PDB entry 8EL4 | X-ray diffraction, 1.73 A resolution | chains B and C of the 6 polymer chains in the assembly

== Chain B ==
Protein: Phycoerythrin550 beta subunit
From: Hemiselmis andersenii
UniProtKB: U5T8W0 (U5T8W0_HEMAN); numbering as in UniProt (aligned over 1-177)
Amino-acid sequence (177 residues; numbered 1 to 177; the number before each row is that of its first residue):
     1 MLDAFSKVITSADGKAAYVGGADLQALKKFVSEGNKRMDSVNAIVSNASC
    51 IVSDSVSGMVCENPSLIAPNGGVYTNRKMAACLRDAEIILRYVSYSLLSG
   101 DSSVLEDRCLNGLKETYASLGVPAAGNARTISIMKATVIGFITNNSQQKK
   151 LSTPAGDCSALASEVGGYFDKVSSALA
Unresolved in the structure: 1-13, 177
Glycans and other covalent adducts: DiCys-(15,16)-Dihydrobiliverdin (AX9) linked to Cys-50, Cys-61; phycoerythrobilin (PEB) linked to Cys-82, Cys-158
Differences from the reference sequence: conflict Val-172 (Glu in U5T8W0)
Residues lining bound ligands:
  - DiCys-(15,16)-Dihydrobiliverdin (AX9): Ile-51, Asp-54, Ser-57, Gly-58, Glu-62, Arg-129, Ser-132, Ile-133, Ala-136, Thr-137, Gly-140, Phe-141, Asn-145, Ser-146, Gln-147, Gln-148, Lys-149
  - phycoerythrobilin (PEB), molecule 1: Leu-24, Lys-28, Asn-35, Lys-36, Met-38, Asp-39, Ser-40, Phe-141, Ile-142, Thr-143, Asn-144, Leu-151, Thr-153, Pro-154, Ala-155, Gly-156, Asp-157
  - phycoerythrobilin (PEB), molecule 2: Met-59, Gly-72, Val-73, Arg-77, Lys-78, Ala-81, Arg-84, Asp-85, Ile-88, Ile-89, Tyr-92, Arg-108, Cys-109, Leu-113, Thr-116, Tyr-117, Leu-120, Val-122, Pro-123, Gly-126, Asn-127, Thr-130
  - phycoerythrobilin (PEB), molecule 3: Asn-76, Arg-77, Ala-80
Curated features (UniProtKB/Swiss-Prot):
  - binding site ((2R,3E)-phycoerythrobilin): Tyr-18, Lys-28, Asn-35, Asp-39, Cys-82, Arg-84, Asp-85, Asn-144, Pro-154, Gly-156, Cys-158
  - binding site (15,16-dihydrobiliverdin): Cys-50, Asp-54, Cys-61, Arg-129, Gln-148, Lys-149

== Chain C ==
Protein: Phycoerythrin alpha-2 subunit
From: Hemiselmis andersenii
UniProtKB: U5TBJ3 (PHEA2_HEMAN); residues 1-62 here correspond to UniProt positions 48-109 (UniProt number = residue number + 47)
Amino-acid sequence (62 residues; each row starts with the number of its first residue):
     1 AMKKDSKAPCVEVFDERDGCKAAGTQKASGDDGFCVKVSMKAIKMNAAEA
    51 TSVTKNYNTKLL
Glycans and other covalent adducts: phycoerythrobilin (PEB) linked to Cys-20
Modified residues: Lys-4 (5-hydroxylysine; LYZ)
Residues lining bound ligands:
  - DiCys-(15,16)-Dihydrobiliverdin (AX9): Tyr-57, Asn-58, Thr-59, Lys-60, Leu-61
  - phycoerythrobilin (PEB), molecule 1: Met-2, Lys-4, Asp-5, Ser-6, Lys-7
  - phycoerythrobilin (PEB), molecule 2: Val-13, Phe-14, Asp-15, Arg-17, Phe-34, Cys-35, Val-36
  - phycoerythrobilin (PEB), molecule 3: Phe-14, Glu-16, Asp-18, Lys-21, Ala-22, Thr-25, Gln-26, Lys-27, Ala-28, Ser-29, Gly-30, Gly-33, Phe-34, Cys-35, Lys-37
  - phycoerythrobilin (PEB), molecule 4: Lys-44, Met-45, Asn-46, Ala-47
Curated features (UniProtKB/Swiss-Prot):
  - binding site ((2R,3E)-phycoerythrobilin): Asp-5, Ser-6, Glu-16, Arg-17, Cys-20, Thr-25, Lys-27, Ala-28, Lys-37

== How chain B and chain C interact ==
Contacting residue pairs (13; chain B residue first):
  Asn-76(B) / Asp-18(C)
  Arg-77(B) / Cys-20(C)
  Gln-147(B) / Thr-59(C)
  Gln-147(B) / Leu-62(C)
  Gln-148(B) / Lys-60(C)
  Gln-148(B) / Leu-61(C)
  Gln-148(B) / Leu-62(C)
  Lys-149(B) / Ser-52(C)  hydrogen bond
  Lys-149(B) / Asn-56(C)
  Lys-150(B) / Lys-55(C)
  Lys-150(B) / Asn-56(C)  hydrogen bond (backbone-side chain)
  Leu-151(B) / Lys-55(C)  hydrogen bond (backbone-side chain)
  Ser-152(B) / Thr-51(C)

== Summary ==
8 residues of chain B face 10 of chain C across their interface, with 3 hydrogen bonds. Among the polar pairs
are Lys-149(B)/Ser-52(C), Lys-150(B)/Asn-56(C) and Leu-151(B)/Lys-55(C). Ligands of chain B:
phycoerythrobilin. Ligands of chain C: 3 copies of phycoerythrobilin and DiCys-(15,16)-Dihydrobiliverdin.
Chain B is Phycoerythrin550 beta subunit and chain C is Phycoerythrin alpha-2 subunit, both from Hemiselmis
andersenii; the structure, Light harvesting phycobiliprotein HaPE555 from the cryptophyte Hemiselmis
andersenii CCMP644 in a tight interface filament, was determined by X-ray diffraction together with 7SSF,
7SUT, 8EL3, 8EL5 and 8EL6 from the same study.
